PDB entry 1A6Z | X-ray diffraction, 2.60 A resolution | chains A and B

== Chain A ==
Name: HFE
From: Homo sapiens
UniProt: Q30201 (HFE_HUMAN); residues 1-275 here correspond to UniProt positions 23-297 (UniProt number = residue number + 22)
Chain sequence (275 residues; row label = number of the first residue in the row):
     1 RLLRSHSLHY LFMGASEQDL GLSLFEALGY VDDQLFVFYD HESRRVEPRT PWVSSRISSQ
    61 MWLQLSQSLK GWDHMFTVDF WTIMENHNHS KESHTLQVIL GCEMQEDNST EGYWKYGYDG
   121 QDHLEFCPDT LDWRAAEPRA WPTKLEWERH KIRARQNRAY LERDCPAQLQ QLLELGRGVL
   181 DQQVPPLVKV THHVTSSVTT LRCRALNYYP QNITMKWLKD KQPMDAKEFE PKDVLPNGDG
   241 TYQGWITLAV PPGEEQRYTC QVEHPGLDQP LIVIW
Not modelled in the structure: 1-3
Cystine bridges: C102-C165, C203-C260
Curated features (UniProtKB/Swiss-Prot):
  - glycosylation (N-linked (GlcNAc...) asparagine): N88, N108, N212
Reported in the primary citation:
  - contacts within the chain: H41-D73
  - disease-associated variants - C260Y: abolished binding to Beta-2-microglobulin (chain B) (citing earlier work)
  - disease-associated variants - H41D: unchanged binding to Beta-2-microglobulin (chain B) (citing earlier work)

== Chain B ==
Name: Beta-2-microglobulin
From: Homo sapiens
UniProt: P61769 (B2MG_HUMAN); residues 1-99 here correspond to UniProt positions 21-119 (UniProt number = residue number + 20)
Chain sequence (99 residues; numbered 1 to 99; the number before each row is that of its first residue):
     1 IQRTPKIQVY SRHPAENGKS NFLNCYVSGF HPSDIEVDLL KNGERIEKVE HSDLSFSKDW
    61 SFYLLYYTEF TPTEKDEYAC RVNHVTLSQP KIVKWDRDM
Cystine bridges: C25-C80
Curated features (UniProtKB/Swiss-Prot):
  - modified residue: Q2 (Pyrrolidone carboxylic acid)
  - glycosylation: I1 (N-linked (Glc) (glycation) isoleucine), K19 (N-linked (Glc) (glycation) lysine), K41 (N-linked (Glc) (glycation) lysine), K48 (N-linked (Glc) (glycation) lysine), K58 (N-linked (Glc) (glycation) lysine), K91 (N-linked (Glc) (glycation) lysine), K94 (N-linked (Glc) (glycation) lysine)

== How chain A and chain B interact ==
Pairs across the interface - 58 pairs, chain A then chain B:
  L11(A) with S55(B); F56(B), hydrophobic
  F12(A) with F56(B)
  M13(A) with L54(B), hydrophobic; S55(B); F62(B), hydrophobic
  E26(A) with L54(B)
  L28(A) with L54(B); S55(B)
  Y30(A) with S55(B), hydrogen bond; Y63(B), hydrogen bond
  L35(A) with D53(B)
  F38(A) with D53(B)
  R49(A) with D53(B), salt bridge
  T95(A) with H31(B), hydrogen bond
  Q97(A) with H31(B); F56(B); W60(B), hydrogen bond (side chain-backbone); F62(B)
  V98(A) with F56(B)
  K115(A) with W60(B)
  Y116(A) with W60(B)
  G117(A) with W60(B)
  D119(A) with I1(B), hydrogen bond (backbone-backbone); H31(B)
  G120(A) with H31(B), hydrogen bond (backbone-side chain); D59(B); W60(B)
  Q121(A) with I1(B), hydrogen bond (side chain-backbone); W60(B)
  D122(A) with W60(B), hydrogen bond
  H193(A) with D98(B), salt bridge
  R202(A) with D98(B); M99(B), hydrogen bond
  R204(A) with S11(B), hydrogen bond (side chain-backbone); P14(B); M99(B), hydrogen bond (side chain-backbone)
  L206(A) with R12(B); P14(B)
  N207(A) with H13(B)
  D233(A) with Q8(B), hydrogen bond
  L235(A) with Q8(B); Y10(B); Y26(B), hydrophobic
  P236(A) with Y10(B), hydrogen bond (backbone-side chain); Y26(B), hydrophobic; L65(B)
  N237(A) with R12(B); L65(B)
  G238(A) with R12(B); L65(B); Y67(B)
  D239(A) with R12(B), salt bridge
  Q243(A) with Y10(B); S11(B), hydrogen bond (side chain-backbone); R12(B), hydrogen bond (side chain-backbone)
  W245(A) with Y10(B), hydrophobic; M99(B), hydrophobic
Also at the interface, not in a pair above, chain A (36 interface residues in all): I99, K189, T191, H192
Also at the interface, not in a pair above, chain B (25 interface residues in all): R3, K6, N24, P32

== In short ==
The interface between chain A and chain B involves 36 residues on one side and 25 on the other, with 15
hydrogen bonds and 3 salt bridges. Polar pairs include R49(A)-D53(B), H193(A)-D98(B) and D239(A)-R12(B). From
the paper: C260Y of chain A abolishes binding to Beta-2-microglobulin (chain B); contacts within the chain
involving H41(A), D73(A) and C203(A) among others.
Here chain A is HFE and chain B is Beta-2-microglobulin, both from Homo sapiens. Entry 1A6Z (Hfe (human)
hemochromatosis protein) was determined by X-ray diffraction.
